PDB entry 3C60 | X-ray diffraction, 3.05 A resolution | chains B and D of the 4 polymer chains in the assembly

[Chain B]
Protein: TCR YAe62 beta chain
From: Mus musculus
Sequence (236 residues; numbered 1 to 236; the number before each row is that of its first residue):
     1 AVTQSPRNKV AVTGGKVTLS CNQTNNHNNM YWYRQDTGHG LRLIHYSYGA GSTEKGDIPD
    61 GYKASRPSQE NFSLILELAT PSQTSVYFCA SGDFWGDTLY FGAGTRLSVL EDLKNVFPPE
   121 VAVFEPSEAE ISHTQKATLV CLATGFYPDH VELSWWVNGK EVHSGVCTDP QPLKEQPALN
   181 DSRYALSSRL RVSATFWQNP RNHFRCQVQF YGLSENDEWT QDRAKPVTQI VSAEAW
Disulfide bonds: Cys21-Cys89, Cys141-Cys206

[Chain D]
Protein: 3K peptide, Linker, and H-2 class II histocompatibility antigen (A beta chain)
From: Mus musculus
Notes: fragment: Fusion protein of ealpha3K peptide residues 1-13, linker 14-28 and MHC class II Ab
Reference sequence: P14483 (HB2A_MOUSE); residues 29-217 here correspond to UniProt positions 30-218 (UniProt number = residue number + 1)
Sequence (217 residues; each row starts with the number of its first residue):
     1 FEAQKAKANK AVDGGGGSLV PRGSGGGGSE RHFVYQFMGE CYFTNGTQRI RYVTRYIYNR
    61 EEYVRYDSDV GEHRAVTELG RPDAEYWNSQ PEILERTRAE LDTVCRHNYE GPETHTSLRR
   121 LEQPNVVISL SRTEALNHHN TLVCSVTDFY PAKIKVRWFR NGQEETVGVS STQLIRNGDW
   181 TFQVLVMLEM TPRRGEVYTC HVEHPSLKSP ITVEWKA
Disordered / not traced: 14-29
Differences from the reference sequence: linker (14-28); engineered mutation Lys216 (Arg217 in P14483)
Curated features (UniProtKB/Swiss-Prot):
  - glycosylation: Asn45 (N-linked (GlcNAc...) asparagine)
Disulfide bonds: Cys41-Cys105, Cys144-Cys200

[Chain B / chain D interface]
Pairs across the interface (4):
  Asn28(B) with Lys10(D)
  Trp95(B) with Lys5(D); Lys7(D); Ala8(D)
Interface residues without a listed pair, chain B (4 interface residues in all): Asn26, Phe94
Interface residues without a listed pair, chain D (5 interface residues in all): Arg96

[In short]
4 residues of chain B face 5 of chain D across their interface.
Chain B is TCR YAe62 beta chain and chain D is 3K peptide, Linker, and H-2 class II histocompatibility antigen
(A beta chain), both from Mus musculus; the structure, Crystal structure of mouse MHC class II I-Ab/3K peptide
complexed with mouse TCR YAe62, was determined by X-ray diffraction, deposited together with 3C5Z and 3C6L.
